Entry 8XVH (electron microscopy, 3.26 A resolution); this record covers chains B and N of the 6 polymer chains in the assembly.

[Chain B]
Protein: Guanine nucleotide-binding protein G(I)/G(S)/G(T) subunit beta-1
From: Homo sapiens
UniProt: P62873 (GBB1_HUMAN); numbering as in UniProt (aligned over 2-340)
Amino-acid sequence (346 residues; each row starts with the number of its first residue; numbers below 1 keep their minus sign (Ile-5 is residue -5)):
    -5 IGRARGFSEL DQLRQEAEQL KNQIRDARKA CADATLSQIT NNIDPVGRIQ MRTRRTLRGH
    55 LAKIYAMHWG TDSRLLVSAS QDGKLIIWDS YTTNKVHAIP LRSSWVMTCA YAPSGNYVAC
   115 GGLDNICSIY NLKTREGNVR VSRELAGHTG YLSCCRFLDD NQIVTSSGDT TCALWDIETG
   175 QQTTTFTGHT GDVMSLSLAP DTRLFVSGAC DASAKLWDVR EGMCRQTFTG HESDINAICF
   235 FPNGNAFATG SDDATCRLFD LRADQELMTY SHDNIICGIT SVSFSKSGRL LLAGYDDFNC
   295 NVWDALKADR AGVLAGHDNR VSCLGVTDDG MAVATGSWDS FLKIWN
Disordered / not traced: -5 to 2
Sequence notes: expression tag (-5 to 1)

[Chain N]
Protein: Nanobody 35
From: Lama glama
Notes: antibody fragment or engineered binder
Amino-acid sequence (157 residues; row label = number of the first residue in the row; numbers below 1 keep their minus sign (Met-22 is residue -22)):
   -22 MKYLLPTAAA GLLLLAAQPA MAMQVQLQES GGGLVQPGGS LRLSCAASGF TFSNYKMNWV
    38 RQAPGKGLEW VSDISQSGAS ISYTGSVKGR FTISRDNAKN TLYLQMNSLK PEDTAVYYCA
    98 RCPAPFTRDC FDVTSTTYAY RGQGTQVTVS SHHHHHH
Disordered / not traced: -22 to 0, 127-134
Disulfides: Cys22-Cys96, Cys99-Cys107

[Interface between chain B and chain N]
Residue-residue contacts - 10 pairs, chain B then chain N:
  Cys204(B) - Tyr117(N)  hydrogen bond (backbone-side chain)
  Glu226(B) - Gly26(N)
  Glu226(B) - Phe27(N)
  Glu226(B) - Tyr32(N)
  Glu226(B) - Arg98(N)
  Glu226(B) - Tyr117(N)
  Ser227(B) - Pro100(N)
  Ser227(B) - Tyr117(N)
  Asp228(B) - Tyr117(N)
  Asp246(B) - Pro102(N)
Other interface residues (no listed pair), chain B (10 interface residues in all): Thr184, Thr223, His225, Asp247, Ile270
Other interface residues (no listed pair), chain N (12 interface residues in all): Gln1, Val2, Phe103, Thr114, Ala116

[Summary]
10 residues of chain B face 12 of chain N across their interface, with 1 hydrogen bond. Its one
hydrogen-bonded contact is Cys204(B)-Tyr117(N).
Chain B is Guanine nucleotide-binding protein G(I)/G(S)/G(T) subunit beta-1 (Homo sapiens) and chain N is
Nanobody 35 (Lama glama); the structure, Cryo-EM structure of ETBR bound with Endothelin1, was determined by
electron microscopy together with 8XVE and 8XVI from the same study.
